PDB entry 6IKO | X-ray diffraction, 3.76 A resolution | chains A and B

[Chain A (and B)]
Molecule: Growth arrest-specific protein 7
Organism: Mus musculus
Notes: chain B of this document is another copy of the same molecule, construct and numbering; everything in this record applies to it too
Amino-acid sequence (496 residues; numbered -19 to 476; the number before each row is that of its first residue; numbers below 1 keep their minus sign (Met-19 is residue -19)):
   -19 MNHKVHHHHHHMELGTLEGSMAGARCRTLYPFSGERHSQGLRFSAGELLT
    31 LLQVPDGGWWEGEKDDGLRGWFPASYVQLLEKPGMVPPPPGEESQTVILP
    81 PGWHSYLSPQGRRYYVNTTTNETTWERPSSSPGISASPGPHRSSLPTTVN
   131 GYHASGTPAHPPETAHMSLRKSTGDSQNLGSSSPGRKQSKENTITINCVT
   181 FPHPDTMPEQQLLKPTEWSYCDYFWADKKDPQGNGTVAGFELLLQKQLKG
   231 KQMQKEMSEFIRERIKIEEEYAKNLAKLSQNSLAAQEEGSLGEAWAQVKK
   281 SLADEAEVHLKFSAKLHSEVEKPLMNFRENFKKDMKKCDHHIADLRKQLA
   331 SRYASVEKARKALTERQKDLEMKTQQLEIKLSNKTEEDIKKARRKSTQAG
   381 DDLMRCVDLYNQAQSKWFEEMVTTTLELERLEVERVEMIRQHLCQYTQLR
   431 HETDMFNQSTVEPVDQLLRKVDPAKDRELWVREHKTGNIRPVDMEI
Not modelled in the structure: -19 to 171, 475-476 (chain B: -19 to 172, 476)

[Chain A / chain B interface]
Pairs across the interface (211; chain A residue first):
  Thr173(A) with Glu475(B), hydrogen bond (side chain-backbone)
  Val179(A) with Pro471(B), hydrophobic
  Thr180(A) with Pro471(B); Val472(B), hydrogen bond (backbone-backbone); Asp473(B), hydrogen bond (side chain-backbone); Met474(B)
  Phe181(A) with Ile469(B); Pro471(B); Val472(B)
  Pro182(A) with Val472(B)
  Gln190(A) with Asn468(B); Ile469(B); Arg470(B), hydrogen bond (side chain-backbone)
  Gln191(A) with Arg470(B)
  Leu193(A) with Arg470(B)
  Glu197(A) with Arg457(B), salt bridge
  Trp198(A) with Arg457(B), hydrogen bond (backbone-side chain); Glu458(B), hydrogen bond; Val461(B); Arg462(B)
  Asp202(A) with Gly467(B); Asn468(B)
  Tyr203(A) with Val461(B), hydrophobic; Lys465(B); Thr466(B), hydrogen bond (backbone-backbone); Gly467(B)
  Phe204(A) with Trp460(B), hydrophobic; His464(B); Lys465(B); Thr466(B); Gly467(B)
  Trp205(A) with Thr466(B), hydrogen bond (backbone-backbone); Ile469(B); Arg470(B); Pro471(B)
  Ala206(A) with Thr466(B), hydrogen bond (backbone-side chain)
  Asp207(A) with Thr466(B)
  Lys208(A) with Thr466(B)
  Lys226(A) with Glu267(B), salt bridge; Trp460(B)
  Lys229(A) with Gln266(B), hydrogen bond (side chain-backbone); Glu268(B), salt bridge
  Met233(A) with Ala264(B); Ala265(B); Gln266(B); Glu267(B)
  Glu236(A) with Leu263(B); Ala264(B), hydrogen bond (side chain-backbone)
  Met237(A) with Ala264(B), hydrophobic; Trp275(B), hydrophobic
  Glu239(A) with Leu263(B)
  Phe240(A) with Leu258(B); Leu263(B); Trp275(B), hydrophobic; Lys279(B); Leu282(B), hydrophobic
  Glu243(A) with Leu258(B)
  Arg244(A) with Tyr251(B), hydrogen bond; Leu255(B); Leu258(B); Leu282(B); Glu285(B), salt bridge
  Ile247(A) with Tyr251(B), hydrophobic; Asn254(B); Leu258(B), hydrophobic
  Glu248(A) with Tyr251(B), hydrogen bond
  Tyr251(A) with Arg244(B), hydrogen bond; Ile247(B), hydrophobic; Glu248(B), hydrogen bond; Tyr251(B), hydrophobic; His289(B)
  Asn254(A) with Ile247(B)
  Leu255(A) with Arg244(B)
  Leu258(A) with Phe240(B); Glu243(B); Arg244(B); Ile247(B), hydrophobic
  Leu263(A) with Glu236(B); Glu239(B); Phe240(B)
  Ala264(A) with Met233(B); Glu236(B), hydrogen bond (backbone-side chain); Met237(B), hydrophobic
  Ala265(A) with Met233(B)
  Gln266(A) with Lys229(B), hydrogen bond (backbone-side chain); Met233(B)
  Glu267(A) with Lys226(B), salt bridge; Met233(B); Arg415(B), salt bridge
  Glu268(A) with Lys226(B), salt bridge; Lys229(B), salt bridge
  Leu271(A) with Val416(B); Ile419(B), hydrophobic
  Trp275(A) with Met237(B), hydrophobic; Phe240(B), hydrophobic; Leu423(B), hydrophobic
  Val278(A) with Tyr426(B), hydrophobic
  Lys279(A) with Phe240(B)
  Ser281(A) with Arg430(B)
  Leu282(A) with Phe240(B), hydrophobic; Arg244(B); Tyr426(B)
  Glu285(A) with Arg244(B), salt bridge; Arg430(B), salt bridge
  His289(A) with Tyr251(B)
  Val336(A) with Met474(B), hydrophobic
  Arg340(A) with Met474(B); Glu475(B), salt bridge
  Val387(A) with Met474(B), hydrophobic
  Asn391(A) with Asp473(B); Met474(B), hydrogen bond (side chain-backbone)
  Gln394(A) with Pro471(B); Val472(B), hydrogen bond (side chain-backbone)
  Trp397(A) with Pro471(B), hydrophobic
  Phe398(A) with Arg470(B)
  Glu409(A) with Arg457(B), salt bridge
  Val413(A) with Pro453(B), hydrophobic; Arg457(B)
  Arg415(A) with Glu267(B), salt bridge
  Val416(A) with Leu271(B); Pro453(B), hydrophobic
  Glu417(A) with Pro453(B)
  Ile419(A) with Leu271(B), hydrophobic
  Arg420(A) with Leu448(B); Val451(B)
  Leu423(A) with Trp275(B), hydrophobic; Leu448(B)
  Cys424(A) with Leu448(B)
  Tyr426(A) with Val278(B), hydrophobic; Leu282(B)
  Thr427(A) with Val444(B); Asp445(B), hydrogen bond; Leu448(B)
  Arg430(A) with Glu285(B), salt bridge; Asn437(B), hydrogen bond (side chain-backbone); Thr440(B), hydrogen bond; Val441(B)
  His431(A) with Gln438(B), hydrogen bond
  Asp434(A) with Asp434(B); Asn437(B); Gln438(B), hydrogen bond (side chain-backbone)
  Asn437(A) with Arg430(B), hydrogen bond (backbone-side chain); Asp434(B), hydrogen bond
  Gln438(A) with His431(B), hydrogen bond; Asp434(B); Met435(B)
  Thr440(A) with Arg430(B), hydrogen bond
  Val441(A) with Arg430(B); His431(B)
  Val444(A) with Thr427(B)
  Asp445(A) with Thr427(B), hydrogen bond
  Leu448(A) with Arg420(B); Leu423(B); Cys424(B)
  Val451(A) with Val416(B), hydrophobic; Arg420(B)
  Pro453(A) with Val416(B), hydrophobic; Glu417(B)
  Arg457(A) with Glu197(B), salt bridge; Trp198(B), hydrogen bond (side chain-backbone); Glu409(B), salt bridge; Val413(B)
  Glu458(A) with Trp198(B)
  Trp460(A) with Phe204(B), hydrophobic; Leu222(B); Lys226(B)
  Val461(A) with Trp198(B); Tyr200(B), hydrophobic; Tyr203(B), hydrophobic; Phe204(B), hydrophobic
  Arg462(A) with Trp198(B)
  His464(A) with Phe204(B); Leu222(B)
  Lys465(A) with Tyr203(B); Phe204(B)
  Thr466(A) with Tyr203(B), hydrogen bond (backbone-backbone); Phe204(B); Trp205(B); Ala206(B), hydrogen bond (side chain-backbone); Leu222(B)
  Gly467(A) with Asp202(B); Tyr203(B); Phe204(B); Trp205(B); Ala206(B)
  Asn468(A) with Asp202(B)
  Ile469(A) with Phe181(B); Met187(B), hydrophobic; Gln190(B); Trp205(B)
  Arg470(A) with Pro182(B); Gln190(B), hydrogen bond (backbone-side chain); Gln191(B), hydrogen bond (side chain-backbone); Leu193(B); Asp202(B), salt bridge; Trp205(B)
  Pro471(A) with Val179(B), hydrophobic; Thr180(B); Phe181(B); Gln394(B)
  Val472(A) with Thr180(B), hydrogen bond (backbone-backbone); Phe181(B); Pro182(B); Gln394(B), hydrogen bond (backbone-side chain)
  Asp473(A) with Thr180(B), hydrogen bond (backbone-side chain); Asn391(B)
  Met474(A) with Thr180(B); Val336(B), hydrophobic; Arg340(B); Val387(B), hydrophobic; Asn391(B), hydrogen bond (backbone-side chain)
Other interface residues (no listed pair), chain A (102 interface residues in all): Ser199, Tyr200, Gly219, Leu222, Leu223, Asn261, Leu383, Tyr390, Ser395, Glu442
Other interface residues (no listed pair), chain B (103 interface residues in all): Thr173, Thr175, Leu192, Asp207, Lys208, Gly219, Leu223, Asn261, Ser281, Tyr390, Trp397, Phe398

[Overview]
Chain A and chain B form an interface of 102 and 103 residues respectively; the contacts include 38 hydrogen
bonds and 17 salt bridges. Among the polar pairs are Glu197(A)-Arg457(B), Lys226(A)-Glu267(B) and
Lys229(A)-Glu268(B).
Chain A and chain B are both Growth arrest-specific protein 7 (Mus musculus); the structure, Crystal structure
of mouse GAS7cb, was determined by X-ray diffraction together with 6IKN from the same study.
